Entry 2UVL (X-ray diffraction, 1.91 A resolution); this record covers chains A and B.

Chain A (and B):
Molecule: Baculoviral iap repeat-containing protein 3
From: Homo sapiens
Notes: fragment: bir3 domain, residues 244-337; chain B of this document is another copy of the same molecule, construct and numbering; everything in this record applies to it too
UniProtKB: Q13489 (BIRC3_HUMAN); residue numbers follow UniProt; this construct covers 244-337
Amino-acid sequence (96 residues; row label = number of the first residue in the row):
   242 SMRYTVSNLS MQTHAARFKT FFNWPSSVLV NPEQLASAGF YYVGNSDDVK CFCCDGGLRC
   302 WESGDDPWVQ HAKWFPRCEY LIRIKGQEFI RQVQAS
Not modelled in the structure: 336-337 (chain B: 337)
Bound ions: Zn2+: C292, C295, H312, C319
Curated features (UniProtKB/Swiss-Prot):
  - binding site (Zn(2+)): C292, C295, H312, C319

Interface between chain A and chain B:
Residue-residue contacts - 53 pairs, chain A then chain B:
  S242(A) - L299(B)
  S242(A) - R300(B)
  S242(A) - C301(B)
  S242(A) - W302(B)
  S242(A) - D306(B)  hydrogen bond (backbone-side chain)
  S242(A) - Q311(B)  hydrogen bond
  S242(A) - W315(B)  hydrogen bond (backbone-side chain)
  M243(A) - G298(B)
  M243(A) - L299(B)
  M243(A) - R300(B)  hydrogen bond (backbone-backbone)
  M243(A) - W315(B)  hydrophobic
  R244(A) - G298(B)
  R244(A) - L299(B)
  R244(A) - W315(B)
  R244(A) - F316(B)
  Y245(A) - V284(B)
  Y245(A) - D289(B)
  Y245(A) - V290(B)
  Y245(A) - K291(B)
  Y245(A) - G298(B)  hydrogen bond (backbone-backbone)
  Y245(A) - L299(B)
  Y245(A) - R300(B)
  V247(A) - R300(B)  hydrogen bond (backbone-side chain)
  S248(A) - N286(B)  hydrogen bond
  S248(A) - R300(B)
  V284(A) - Y245(B)
  D289(A) - Y245(B)
  V290(A) - Y245(B)
  K291(A) - Y245(B)
  K291(A) - T246(B)
  D296(A) - T246(B)
  D296(A) - N286(B)
  G297(A) - T246(B)
  G298(A) - M243(B)
  G298(A) - R244(B)
  G298(A) - Y245(B)  hydrogen bond (backbone-backbone)
  G298(A) - T246(B)  hydrogen bond (backbone-side chain)
  L299(A) - S242(B)
  L299(A) - M243(B)
  L299(A) - R244(B)
  L299(A) - Y245(B)
  R300(A) - S242(B)
  R300(A) - M243(B)  hydrogen bond (backbone-backbone)
  R300(A) - Y245(B)
  C301(A) - S242(B)
  W302(A) - S242(B)
  D306(A) - S242(B)  hydrogen bond (side chain-backbone)
  Q311(A) - S242(B)  hydrogen bond
  W315(A) - S242(B)  hydrogen bond (side chain-backbone)
  W315(A) - R244(B)
  F316(A) - R244(B)
  R318(A) - N249(B)
  R318(A) - D296(B)  salt bridge
Interface residues without a listed pair, chain A (23 interface residues in all): L250

Summary:
Chain A and chain B form an interface of 23 and 21 residues respectively; the contacts include 13 hydrogen
bonds and 1 salt bridge. Among the polar pairs are R318(A)-D296(B), S242(A)-D306(B) and S242(A)-Q311(B). From
UniProt: 4 Zn2+-binding residues on chain A.
Chain A and chain B are both Baculoviral iap repeat-containing protein 3 (Homo sapiens); the structure, Human
BIR3 domain of Baculoviral Inhibitor of Apoptosis Repeat- Containing 3 (BIRC3), was determined by X-ray
diffraction together with 2VM5 from the same study.
